Entry 7LSW (X-ray diffraction, 3.05 A resolution); this record covers chains A and C.

[Chain A (and C)]
Molecule: Folliculin-interacting protein 2, Gamma-aminobutyric acid receptor-associated protein
From: Homo sapiens
Notes: chain C of this document is another copy of the same molecule, construct and numbering; everything in this record applies to it too
UniProt: chimeric construct of Q9P278, O95166: residues -26 to -2 from Q9P278 (FNIP2_HUMAN) positions 552-576 (UniProt number = residue number + 578); residues 1-117 from O95166 positions 1-117 (same numbers)
Sequence (145 residues; numbered -27 to 117; the number before each row is that of its first residue; numbers below 1 keep their minus sign (Gly-27 is residue -27)):
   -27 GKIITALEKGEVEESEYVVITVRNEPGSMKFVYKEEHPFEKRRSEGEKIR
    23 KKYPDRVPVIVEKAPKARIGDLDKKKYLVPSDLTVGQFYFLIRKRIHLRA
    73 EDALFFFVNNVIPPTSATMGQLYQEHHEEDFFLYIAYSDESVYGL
Unresolved in the structure: -27 (chain C: fully traced)
Sequence notes: expression tag (-27); linker (-1 to 0)
UniProt features mapped onto this chain:
  - region: Met1 to Arg22 (Interaction with beta-tubulin), Ala36 to Ile68 (Interaction with GABRG2), Lys48 to Leu50 (Interaction with LIR (LC3 nteracting Region) motif of ATG3)
  - site: Glu17 (Interaction with LIR (LC3 nteracting Region) motif of ATG3), Arg28 (Interaction with LIR (LC3 nteracting Region) motif of ATG3), Gly116, Leu117 (Cleavage)
  - lipidation: Gly116 (Phosphatidylethanolamine amidated glycine)

[Chain A / chain C interface]
Pairs across the interface (50):
  Ile-25(A) - Leu63(C)  hydrophobic
  Glu-20(A) - Lys24(C)  salt bridge
  Glu-20(A) - Tyr25(C)  hydrogen bond
  Gly-18(A) - Glu17(C)
  Glu-17(A) - Glu17(C)  hydrogen bond (backbone-side chain)
  Glu-17(A) - Lys20(C)  salt bridge
  Glu-17(A) - Lys24(C)  salt bridge
  Val-16(A) - Lys13(C)  hydrogen bond (backbone-side chain)
  Val-16(A) - Ser16(C)
  Val-16(A) - Glu17(C)  hydrogen bond (backbone-side chain)
  Glu-15(A) - Tyr5(C)  hydrogen bond
  Glu-15(A) - His9(C)  salt bridge
  Glu-15(A) - Lys13(C)
  Glu-15(A) - Glu17(C)  hydrogen bond (backbone-side chain)
  Glu-15(A) - Lys48(C)  salt bridge
  Ser-13(A) - Lys48(C)  hydrogen bond (backbone-side chain)
  Glu-12(A) - Lys46(C)
  Glu-12(A) - Lys48(C)
  Tyr-11(A) - Glu17(C)  hydrogen bond
  Tyr-11(A) - Ile21(C)
  Tyr-11(A) - Lys48(C)
  Tyr-11(A) - Leu50(C)  hydrophobic
  Tyr-11(A) - Phe104(C)
  Val-10(A) - Lys46(C)
  Val-10(A) - Lys48(C)  hydrogen bond (backbone-backbone)
  Val-10(A) - Tyr49(C)
  Val-10(A) - Leu50(C)  hydrogen bond (backbone-backbone)
  Val-10(A) - Arg67(C)
  Val-9(A) - Arg28(C)
  Val-9(A) - Leu50(C)  hydrophobic
  Ile-8(A) - Arg28(C)  hydrogen bond (backbone-side chain)
  Ile-8(A) - Leu50(C)  hydrogen bond (backbone-backbone)
  Ile-8(A) - Pro52(C)
  Ile-8(A) - Leu63(C)  hydrophobic
  Thr-7(A) - Arg28(C)  hydrogen bond
  Val-6(A) - Leu55(C)  hydrophobic
  Glu-3(A) - Asp54(C)
  Phe77(A) - Lys23(C)
  Phe77(A) - Pro26(C)  hydrophobic
  Val83(A) - Asp27(C)
  Val83(A) - Arg28(C)
  Ile84(A) - Tyr25(C)  hydrophobic
  Ile84(A) - Pro26(C)
  Ile84(A) - Asp27(C)  hydrogen bond (backbone-side chain)
  Ile84(A) - Arg28(C)  hydrogen bond (backbone-side chain)
  Pro85(A) - Tyr25(C)
  Pro86(A) - Tyr25(C)
  Thr87(A) - Lys24(C)
  Thr87(A) - Tyr25(C)  hydrogen bond (backbone-side chain)
  Ser113(A) - Pro26(C)
Other interface residues (no listed pair), chain A (23 interface residues in all): Pro-2
Other interface residues (no listed pair), chain C (24 interface residues in all): Pro30

[In short]
Chain A and chain C form an interface of 23 and 24 residues respectively, with 16 hydrogen bonds and 5 salt
bridges. Among the polar pairs are Glu-20(A)-Lys24(C), Glu-17(A)-Lys20(C) and Glu-17(A)-Lys24(C).
Chain A and chain C are both Folliculin-interacting protein 2, Gamma-aminobutyric acid receptor-associated
protein (Homo sapiens); the structure, Structure of Full Beta-Hairpin LIR from FNIP2 Bound to GABARAP, was
determined by X-ray diffraction, deposited together with 7LT6.
